2R2M - chains A and B of the 3 polymer chains in the assembly; structure by X-ray diffraction, 2.10 A resolution.

== Chain A ==
Molecule: Thrombin light chain
From: Homo sapiens
Notes: EC 3.4.21.5
Reference sequence: P00734 (THRB_HUMAN); residues 7-32 here correspond to UniProt positions 334-359 (UniProt number = residue number + 327)
Amino-acid sequence (26 residues; row label = number of the first residue in the row):
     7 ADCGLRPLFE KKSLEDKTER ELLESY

== Chain B ==
Molecule: Thrombin heavy chain
From: Homo sapiens
Notes: EC 3.4.21.5
Reference sequence: P00734 (THRB_HUMAN); the construct has insertions or renumbered stretches relative to UniProt, so the offset changes along the chain: 37-182 = UniProt 364-509; 185-289 = UniProt 518-622
Amino-acid sequence (259 residues; numbered 37 to 289 plus 8 insertion-coded residues; 2 numbers in that range are skipped by the numbering (no residue carries them; nothing is unmodelled there); the number before each row is that of its first residue; a row labelled like 182A-182H holds insertion residues (182A, then the next letters in order)):
    37 IVEGSDAEIG MSPWQVMLFR KSPQELLCGA SLISDRWVLT AAHCLLYPPW DKNFTENDLL
    97 VRIGKHSRTR YERNIEKISM LEKIYIHPRY NWRENLDRDI ALMKLKKPVA FSDYIHPVCL
   157 PDRETAASLL QAGYKGRVTG WGNLKE
182A-182H TWTANVGK
   185 GQPSVLQVVN LPIVERPVCK DSTRIRITDN MFCAGYKPDE GKRGDACEGD SGGPFVMKSP
   245 FNNRWYQMGI VSWGEGCDRD GKYGFYTHVF RLKKWIQKVI DQFGE
Not modelled in the structure: 182A-182H, 288-289
Cystine bridges: Cys64-Cys80, Cys203-Cys217, Cys231-Cys261
Residues lining bound ligands: I50 (N-[2-({[amino(imino)methyl]amino}oxy)ethyl]-2-{6-chloro-3-[(2,2-difluoro-2-phenylethyl)amino]-2-fluorophenyl}acetamide): His79, Tyr83, Trp86, Glu130, Asn131, Leu132, Ile209, Asp229, Ala230, Cys231, Glu232, Ser235, Val255, Ser256, Trp257, Gly258, Glu259, Gly260, Cys261, Gly268

== How chain A and chain B interact ==
Inter-chain disulfides: Cys9(A)-Cys155(B)
Contacting residue pairs - 52 pairs, chain A then chain B:
  Ala7(A) - Arg248(B)  hydrogen bond (backbone-side chain)
  Asp8(A) - His152(B)  salt bridge
  Asp8(A) - Arg248(B)
  Cys9(A) - Pro153(B)
  Cys9(A) - Val154(B)
  Cys9(A) - Cys155(B)  disulfide
  Cys9(A) - Arg248(B)  hydrogen bond (backbone-side chain)
  Gly10(A) - Pro153(B)  hydrogen bond (backbone-backbone)
  Gly10(A) - Cys155(B)
  Gly10(A) - Arg248(B)
  Gly10(A) - Trp249(B)  hydrogen bond (backbone-backbone)
  Leu11(A) - His152(B)  hydrogen bond (backbone-side chain)
  Leu11(A) - Asn247(B)
  Leu11(A) - Arg248(B)
  Arg12(A) - Gly46(B)
  Arg12(A) - Met47(B)  hydrogen bond (side chain-backbone)
  Arg12(A) - Pro49(B)
  Arg12(A) - Trp50(B)
  Arg12(A) - Arg173(B)
  Arg12(A) - Trp249(B)
  Pro13(A) - Ser148(B)
  Pro13(A) - Asp149(B)
  Leu14(A) - Asp149(B)
  Phe15(A) - Ile45(B)
  Phe15(A) - Gly46(B)
  Phe15(A) - Met47(B)
  Glu16(A) - Lys242(B)  salt bridge
  Glu16(A) - Asn247(B)
  Glu16(A) - Trp249(B)  hydrogen bond
  Asp22(A) - Glu44(B)
  Asp22(A) - Met47(B)
  Asp22(A) - Arg173(B)  salt bridge
  Lys23(A) - Glu44(B)  salt bridge
  Thr24(A) - Met47(B)
  Thr24(A) - Arg173(B)  hydrogen bond
  Thr24(A) - Asn194(B)  hydrogen bond
  Glu25(A) - Arg173(B)
  Glu25(A) - Lys242(B)  salt bridge
  Glu27(A) - Lys171(B)  salt bridge
  Glu27(A) - Asn194(B)  hydrogen bond
  Glu27(A) - Tyr220(B)  hydrogen bond
  Leu28(A) - Lys171(B)
  Leu28(A) - Asn194(B)
  Leu28(A) - Trp249(B)  hydrophobic
  Ser31(A) - Gly169(B)
  Ser31(A) - Tyr170(B)
  Ser31(A) - Lys171(B)  hydrogen bond (side chain-backbone)
  Tyr32(A) - Tyr170(B)  hydrophobic
  Tyr32(A) - Lys171(B)  hydrogen bond (side chain-backbone)
  Tyr32(A) - Met241(B)
  Tyr32(A) - Lys242(B)
  Tyr32(A) - Pro244(B)
Also at the interface, not in a pair above, chain A (20 interface residues in all): Lys17, Leu29
Also at the interface, not in a pair above, chain B (28 interface residues in all): Tyr150, Leu165, Gly172, Lys226

== Overview ==
20 residues of chain A and 28 residues of chain B are in contact, with 1 disulfide bond, 13 hydrogen bonds and
6 salt bridges. Polar pairs include Asp8(A)-His152(B), Glu16(A)-Lys242(B) and Asp22(A)-Arg173(B). Chain B
binds compound I50.
Here chain A is Thrombin light chain and chain B is Thrombin heavy chain, both from Homo sapiens. Entry 2R2M
(2-(2-Chloro-6-Fluorophenyl)Acetamides as Potent Thrombin Inhibitors) was determined by X-ray diffraction.
